Entry 9GHJ (X-ray diffraction, 2.09 A resolution); this record covers chains A and L of the 4 polymer chains in the assembly.

Chain A:
Name: Pre-glycoprotein polyprotein GP complex
Organism: Mammarenavirus juninense
Reference sequence: C1K9J9 (C1K9J9_JUNIN); residues 59-251 here = UniProt positions 59-251
Chain sequence (193 residues; row label = number of the first residue in the row):
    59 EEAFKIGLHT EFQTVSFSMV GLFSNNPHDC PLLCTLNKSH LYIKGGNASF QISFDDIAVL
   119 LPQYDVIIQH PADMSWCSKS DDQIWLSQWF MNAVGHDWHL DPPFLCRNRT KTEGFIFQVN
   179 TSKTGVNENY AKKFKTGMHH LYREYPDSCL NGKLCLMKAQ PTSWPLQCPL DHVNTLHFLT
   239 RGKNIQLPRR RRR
Not modelled in the structure: 59, 241-251
Disulfide bonds: Cys92-Cys226, Cys135-Cys164, Cys207-Cys213
Covalent attachments: glycan linked to Asn95, Asn166; N-acetylglucosamine (NAG) linked to Asn178
Construct notes: engineered mutation Cys88 (Leu in C1K9J9), Arg249 (Ser in C1K9J9), Arg250 (Leu in C1K9J9), Arg251 (Lys in C1K9J9)
From the paper describing this entry:
  - post-translational modification sites: Asn95, Asn166, Asn178
  - binding site for N-acetylglucosamine: Arg201
  - contacts within the chain: Pro89-Phe236 (hydrophobic contact), Ile101-Phe236 (hydrophobic contact), Ala151-Phe236 (hydrophobic contact), Leu199-Phe236 (hydrophobic contact)

Chain L:
Name: JUN1 light chain
Organism: Mus musculus
Chain sequence (217 residues; numbered -2 to 214; the number before each row is that of its first residue; numbers below 1 keep their minus sign (Glu-2 is residue -2)):
    -2 ETGSVVMTQS QKFMSTSVGD RVSITCKASQ IVGTSVAWYQ QKAGQSPKLL IYWASTRHTG
    58 VPDRFTAGGS GTDFTLTITN VQSEDLADYF CQQYATYPLT FGSGTKLELK RTDAAPTVSI
   118 FPPSSEQLTS GGASVVCFLN NFYPKDINVK WKIDGSERQN GVLNSWTDQD SKDSTYSMSS
   178 TLTLTKDEYE RHNSYTCEAT HKTSTSPIVK SFNRNEC
Not modelled in the structure: -2 to -1, 212-214
Disulfide bonds: Cys23-Cys88, Cys134-Cys194

How chain A and chain L interact:
Residue-residue contacts (13):
  Ile115(A) with Trp50(L), hydrophobic
  Leu119(A) with Val29(L); Gly30(L)
  Gln121(A) with Gln27(L), hydrogen bond
  Tyr122(A) with Gln27(L); Ile28(L), hydrogen bond (side chain-backbone); Val29(L); Ala92(L); Thr93(L)
  Lys169(A) with Ala92(L), hydrogen bond (side chain-backbone); Tyr94(L)
  Thr170(A) with Tyr94(L), hydrogen bond (backbone-side chain)
  Glu171(A) with Tyr94(L), hydrogen bond
Interface residues without a listed pair, chain A (9 interface residues in all): Ala116, Val117
Interface residues without a listed pair, chain L (12 interface residues in all): Val2, Thr31, Ser32, Tyr91

In short:
Chain A and chain L form an interface of 9 and 12 residues respectively, with 5 hydrogen bonds. Polar contacts
include Gln121(A)-Gln27(L), Tyr122(A)-Ile28(L) and Lys169(A)-Ala92(L). Covalently linked N-acetylglucosamine:
at Asn178(A). The paper reports a binding site for N-acetylglucosamine at Arg201(A); modification sites
Asn95(A), Asn166(A) and Asn178(A).
Here chain A is Pre-glycoprotein polyprotein GP complex (Mammarenavirus juninense) and chain L is JUN1 light
chain (Mus musculus). Entry 9GHJ (Junin virus GP1-GP2 heterodimer in complex with Fab of JUN1) was determined
by X-ray diffraction, deposited together with 9GHI and 9QQN.
